Entry 4CTG (electron microscopy, 17.00 A resolution (very low resolution: no residue pairs are listed; an interface is given only as per-side residue counts)); this record covers chains AA and CD of the 180 polymer chains in the assembly.

[Chain AA]
Protein: P1
From: Equine rhinitis a virus
Reference sequence: B9VV85 (B9VV85_9PICO); residues 1-246 here correspond to UniProt positions 537-782 (UniProt number = residue number + 536)
Sequence (246 residues; row label = number of the first residue in the row):
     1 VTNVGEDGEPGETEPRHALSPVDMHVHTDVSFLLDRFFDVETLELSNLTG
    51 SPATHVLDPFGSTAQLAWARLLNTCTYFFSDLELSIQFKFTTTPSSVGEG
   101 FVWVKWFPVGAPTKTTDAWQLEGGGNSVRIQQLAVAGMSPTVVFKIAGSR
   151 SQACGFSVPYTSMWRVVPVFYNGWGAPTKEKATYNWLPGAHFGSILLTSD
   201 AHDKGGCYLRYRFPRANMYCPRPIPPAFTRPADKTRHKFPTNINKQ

[Chain CD]
Protein: P1
From: Equine rhinitis a virus
Reference sequence: Q91B37 (Q91B37_9PICO); residues 1-226 here correspond to UniProt positions 311-536 (UniProt number = residue number + 310)
Sequence (226 residues; each row starts with the number of its first residue):
     1 APIRVVSVPESDSFMSSVPDNSTPLYPKVVVPPRQVPGRFTNFIDVAKQT
    51 YSFCSISGKPYFEVTNTSGDEPLFQMDVSLSAAELHGTYVASLSSFFAQY
   101 RGSLNFNFIFTGAAATKAKFLVAFVPPHSAAPKTRDEAMACIHAVWDVGL
   151 NSAFSFNVPYSSPADFMAVYSAEATVVNVSGWLQVYALTALTSTDIAVNS
   201 KGRVLVAVSAGPDFSLRHPVDLPDKQ

[Interface between chain AA and chain CD]
At this resolution (17 A) residue pairs are not listed: 38 residues of chain AA and 30 of chain CD lie at the interface.

[Overview]
38 residues of chain AA face 30 of chain CD across their interface.
Chain AA is P1 and chain CD is P1, both from Equine rhinitis a virus; the structure, The limits of structural
plasticity in a picornavirus capsid revealed by a massively expanded equine rhinitis ..., was determined by
electron microscopy, deposited together with 4CTF.
